Entry 1RLU (X-ray diffraction, 2.08 A resolution); this record covers chains A and B.

[Chain A (and B)]
Molecule: Cell division protein ftsZ
From: Mycobacterium tuberculosis
Notes: chain B of this document is another copy of the same molecule, construct and numbering; everything in this record applies to it too
Reference sequence: P64170 (FTSZ_MYCTU); residues 1-379 here = UniProt positions 1-379
Sequence (382 residues; each row starts with the number of its first residue; numbers below 1 keep their minus sign (Gly-2 is residue -2)):
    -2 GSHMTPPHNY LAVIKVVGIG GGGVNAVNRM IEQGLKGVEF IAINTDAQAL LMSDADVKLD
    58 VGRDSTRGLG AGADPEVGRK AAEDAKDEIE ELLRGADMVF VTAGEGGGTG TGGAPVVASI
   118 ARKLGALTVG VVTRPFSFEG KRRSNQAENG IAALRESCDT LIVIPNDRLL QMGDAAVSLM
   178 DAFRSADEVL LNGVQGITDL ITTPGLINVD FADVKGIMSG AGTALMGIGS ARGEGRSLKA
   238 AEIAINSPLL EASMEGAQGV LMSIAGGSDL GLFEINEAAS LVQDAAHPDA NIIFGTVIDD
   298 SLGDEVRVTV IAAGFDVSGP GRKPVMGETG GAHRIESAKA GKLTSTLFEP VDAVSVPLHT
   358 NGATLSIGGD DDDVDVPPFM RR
Unresolved in the structure: -2 to 7, 313-379 (chain B: -2 to 5, 60-69, 170-173, 313-379)
Construct notes: cloning artifact (-2 to 0)
Residues lining bound ligands: GTP-gamma-S (GSP; 5'-guanosine-diphosphate-monothiophosphate): Gly17, Gly18, Gly19, Asn22, Asn41, Thr42, Gly67, Ala68, Gly69, Ala70, Asp71, Gly101, Glu102, Gly103, Gly104, Gly105, Thr106, Gly107, Pro132, Glu136, Arg140, Asn163, Phe180, Ala183, Asp184, Leu187

[Interface between chain A and chain B]
Pairs across the interface - 47 pairs, chain A then chain B:
  Leu8(A) with Arg181(B)
  Val10(A) with Arg181(B)
  Leu48(A) with Met49(B), hydrophobic
  Val54(A) with Leu48(B), hydrophobic
  Lys55(A) with Leu47(B); Leu48(B); Met49(B), hydrogen bond (backbone-backbone)
  Leu56(A) with Leu47(B); Leu48(B)
  Asp57(A) with Ala46(B); Leu47(B), hydrogen bond (backbone-backbone)
  Val58(A) with Gln45(B)
  Gly59(A) with Gln45(B), hydrogen bond (backbone-backbone)
  Arg60(A) with Asn41(B); Asp43(B), hydrogen bond (side chain-backbone); Ala44(B), hydrogen bond (side chain-backbone); Gln45(B), hydrogen bond (backbone-backbone); Ala46(B); Leu47(B); Asp57(B), salt bridge; Gly59(B)
  Asp61(A) with Ala44(B); Gln45(B), hydrogen bond (backbone-side chain)
  Ser62(A) with Gln45(B), hydrogen bond (backbone-side chain)
  Glu85(A) with Gly18(B); Asp43(B); Ala46(B); Leu48(B)
  Glu88(A) with Gly19(B); Asn22(B), hydrogen bond; Glu102(B)
  Leu89(A) with Asn22(B); Leu48(B), hydrophobic
  Arg91(A) with Glu102(B), salt bridge; Glu136(B), salt bridge; Phe180(B)
  Gly92(A) with Met177(B); Phe180(B); Arg181(B), hydrogen bond (backbone-side chain)
  Ala93(A) with Met177(B)
  Asp94(A) with Met177(B); Arg181(B), salt bridge
  Leu121(A) with Leu176(B); Met177(B); Phe180(B), hydrophobic
  Gly122(A) with Met177(B)
  Ala123(A) with Met177(B)
Other interface residues (no listed pair), chain A (26 interface residues in all): Leu47, Asp81, Ala82, Asp84
Other interface residues (no listed pair), chain B (23 interface residues in all): Ala70, Arg139, Asn163, Asp184

[In short]
The interface between chain A and chain B involves 26 residues on one side and 23 on the other; the contacts
include 10 hydrogen bonds and 4 salt bridges. Among the polar pairs are Arg60(A)-Asp57(B), Arg91(A)-Glu102(B)
and Arg91(A)-Glu136(B). Chain A binds GTP-gamma-S.
Chain A and chain B are both Cell division protein ftsZ (Mycobacterium tuberculosis); the structure,
Mycobacterium tuberculosis FtsZ in complex with GTP-gamma-S, was determined by X-ray diffraction, deposited
together with 1RQ2 and 1RQ7.
